6O58 - chains G and E of the 16 polymer chains in the assembly; structure by electron microscopy, 3.80 A resolution.

# Chain G (and E)
Protein: Calcium uniporter protein, mitochondrial
Source organism: Homo sapiens
Notes: chain E of this document is another copy of the same molecule, construct and numbering; everything in this record applies to it too
UniProt: Q8NE86 (MCU_HUMAN); residue numbers follow UniProt; this construct covers 1-351
Chain sequence (351 residues; row label = number of the first residue in the row):
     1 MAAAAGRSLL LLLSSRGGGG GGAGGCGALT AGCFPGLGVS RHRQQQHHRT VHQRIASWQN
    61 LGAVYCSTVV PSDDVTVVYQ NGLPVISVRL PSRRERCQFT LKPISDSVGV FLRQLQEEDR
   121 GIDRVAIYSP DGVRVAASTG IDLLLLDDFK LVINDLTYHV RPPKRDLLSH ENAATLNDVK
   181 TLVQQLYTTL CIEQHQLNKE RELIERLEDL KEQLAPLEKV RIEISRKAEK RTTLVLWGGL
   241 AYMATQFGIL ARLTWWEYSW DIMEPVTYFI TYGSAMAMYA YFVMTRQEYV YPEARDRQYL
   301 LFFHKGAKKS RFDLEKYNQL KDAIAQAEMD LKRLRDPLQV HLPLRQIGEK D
Not modelled in the structure: 1-74, 165-176, 337-351 (chain E: 1-73, 344-351)
Curated features (UniProtKB/Swiss-Prot):
  - region: Thr-285 to Val-290 (Juxtamembrane helix)
  - motif: Trp-260 to Tyr-268 (Selectivity filter)
  - binding site (Ca(2+)): Glu-264
  - modified residue: Ser-57 (Phosphoserine), Ser-92 (Phosphoserine), Cys-97 (S-glutathionyl cysteine), Lys-332 (N6-acetyllysine)
  - mutagenesis: Ser-57 (S57A: Decreased MCU current; when associated with A-92), Cys-66 (C66A: Does not affect glutathionylation in response to reactive oxygen species), Ser-92 (S92A: Decreased MCU current; when associated with A-57; S92A: Impairs calcium uptake, but has no effect on oligomerization and interaction with MICU1 and MICU2), Cys-97 (C97A: Abolished glutathionylation in response to reactive oxygen species), Asp-123 (D123R: No effect on calcium uptake in presence of high concentrations of calcium. Abolished dimerization of MCU), Lys-180 (K180A: No effect on calcium uptake, oligomerization and interaction with MICU1 and MICU2), Cys-191 (C191A: Does not affect glutathionylation in response to reactive oxygen species), Leu-240 (L240W: Abolished calcium uptake), Ala-241 (A241W: Abolished interaction with EMRE/SMDT1 and calcium uptake), Gly-248 (G248W: Abolished calcium uptake), Glu-257 (E257A: According to a report, inhibits calcium uptake. According to a subsequent report, does not affect greatly calcium uptake; E257S: Does not affect greatly calcium uptake), Ser-259 (S259A: Does not inhibit calcium uptake. Strongly reduced sensitivity to ruthenium red inhibition; S259R: Prevents entrance of calcium into the pore), 16 further mutagenesis entries in UniProt
Ion coordination: Ca2+: Glu-264 (shared with 1 residue of chain A; 1 residue of chain C; Glu-264(E) of chain E)
Reported in the primary citation:
  - mutagenesis - D123R: abolished binding to dimerization of HsMCU
  - post-translational modification sites: Cys-97 (citing earlier work)
  - contacts within the chain: Trp-260/Glu-264 (hydrogen bond)

# Chain G / chain E interface
Pairs across the interface (54; chain G residue first):
  Tyr-128(G) / Glu-95(E)
  Ser-129(G) / Gln-98(E)
  Val-133(G) / Arg-96(E)
  Val-133(G) / Gln-98(E)
  Arg-134(G) / Glu-95(E)
  Arg-134(G) / Arg-96(E)
  Arg-134(G) / Cys-97(E)
  Arg-134(G) / Gln-98(E)  hydrogen bond (backbone-backbone)
  Val-135(G) / Gln-98(E)
  Ala-136(G) / Gln-98(E)  hydrogen bond (backbone-backbone)
  Ala-136(G) / Phe-99(E)  hydrophobic
  Ala-136(G) / Glu-118(E)
  Ala-137(G) / Glu-118(E)  hydrogen bond (backbone-side chain)
  Ser-138(G) / Gln-114(E)
  Ser-138(G) / Glu-117(E)  hydrogen bond
  Thr-139(G) / Thr-100(E)
  Thr-139(G) / Gln-114(E)
  Leu-143(G) / Leu-83(E)  hydrophobic
  Leu-143(G) / Thr-100(E)
  Leu-143(G) / Lys-102(E)
  Leu-146(G) / Asn-81(E)
  Asp-147(G) / Asn-81(E)
  Leu-186(G) / Val-179(E)  hydrophobic
  Leu-236(G) / Tyr-279(E)  hydrogen bond (backbone-side chain)
  Leu-236(G) / Phe-282(E)  hydrophobic
  Trp-237(G) / Val-283(E)  hydrophobic
  Leu-240(G) / Met-276(E)  hydrophobic
  Leu-240(G) / Tyr-279(E)
  Leu-240(G) / Val-283(E)  hydrophobic
  Met-243(G) / Tyr-272(E)  hydrogen bond
  Met-243(G) / Met-276(E)  hydrophobic
  Gln-246(G) / Tyr-272(E)  hydrogen bond
  Phe-247(G) / Phe-269(E)  hydrophobic
  Phe-247(G) / Tyr-272(E)  hydrophobic
  Leu-250(G) / Phe-269(E)
  Ala-251(G) / Phe-269(E)  hydrophobic
  Thr-254(G) / Phe-269(E)
  Trp-255(G) / Pro-265(E)  hydrophobic
  Trp-255(G) / Val-266(E)  hydrophobic
  Trp-255(G) / Phe-269(E)
  Trp-260(G) / Glu-264(E)  hydrogen bond
  Trp-260(G) / Pro-265(E)  hydrophobic
  Trp-260(G) / Tyr-268(E)  hydrophobic
  Asp-261(G) / Asp-261(E)
  Glu-264(G) / Glu-264(E)
  Thr-267(G) / Tyr-268(E)  hydrogen bond
  Ile-270(G) / Tyr-268(E)
  Val-290(G) / Glu-288(E)
  Tyr-291(G) / Tyr-279(E)  hydrophobic
  Tyr-291(G) / Phe-282(E)  hydrophobic
  Pro-292(G) / Phe-282(E)  hydrophobic
  Pro-292(G) / Glu-288(E)
  Arg-295(G) / Phe-282(E)
  Arg-295(G) / Arg-286(E)  hydrogen bond (side chain-backbone)
Also at the interface, not in a pair above, chain G (36 interface residues in all): Arg-124, Val-235, Gly-239, Thr-271
Also at the interface, not in a pair above, chain E (29 interface residues in all): Arg-93, Ile-262, Gln-287

# In short
36 residues of chain G and 29 residues of chain E are in contact; the contacts include 10 hydrogen bonds.
Polar pairs include Ala-137(G)/Glu-118(E), Ser-138(G)/Glu-117(E) and Leu-236(G)/Tyr-279(E). The paper reports
that D123R of chain G abolishes binding to dimerization of HsMCU; a modification site at Cys-97(G).
Both chains are Calcium uniporter protein, mitochondrial (Homo sapiens). Entry 6O58 (Human MCU-EMRE complex,
dimer of channel) was determined by electron microscopy, deposited together with 6O5B.
